Entry 8HQ5 (X-ray diffraction, 2.25 A resolution); this record covers chains A and C of the 3 polymer chains in the assembly.

[Chain A]
Name: GTP-binding nuclear protein Ran
From: Homo sapiens
UniProtKB: P62826 (RAN_HUMAN); numbering as in UniProt (aligned over 1-216)
Amino-acid sequence (216 residues; numbered 1 to 216; the number before each row is that of its first residue):
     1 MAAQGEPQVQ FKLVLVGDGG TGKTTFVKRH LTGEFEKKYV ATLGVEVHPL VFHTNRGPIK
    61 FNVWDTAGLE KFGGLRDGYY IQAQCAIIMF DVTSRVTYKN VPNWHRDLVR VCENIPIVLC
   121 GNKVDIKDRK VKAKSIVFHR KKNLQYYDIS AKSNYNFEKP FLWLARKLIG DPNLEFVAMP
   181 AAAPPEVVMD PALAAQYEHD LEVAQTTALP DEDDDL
Disordered / not traced: 1-7
Construct notes: engineered mutation Leu69 (Gln in P62826), Ala182 (Leu in P62826)
Bound ions: Mg2+: Thr24, Thr42 (together with GTP)
Residues lining bound ligands:
  - GTP (guanosine-5'-triphosphate): Gly17, Asp18, Gly19, Gly20, Thr21, Gly22, Lys23, Thr24, Thr25, Phe35, Glu36, Lys37, Lys38, Tyr39, Val40, Ala41, Thr42, Thr66, Ala67, Gly68, Leu69, Asn122, Lys123, Asp125, Ile126, Ser150, Ala151, Lys152
  - MPO (3[N-morpholino]propane sulfonic acid): Val137, Arg140, Lys141
Curated features (UniProtKB/Swiss-Prot):
  - region: Lys37 to Val45 (Switch-I), Gly68 to Gln84 (Switch-II), Asp211 to Leu216 (Interaction with RANBP1)
  - binding site (GTP): Asp18 to Thr25, Glu36 to Thr42, Gly68, Asn122 to Asp125, Ser150 to Lys152
  - modified residue: Ala2 (N-acetylalanine), Thr24 (Phosphothreonine), Lys37 (N6-acetyllysine), Lys60 (N6-acetyllysine), Lys71 (N6-acetyllysine), Lys99 (N6-acetyllysine), Lys134 (N6-acetyllysine), Lys159 (N6-acetyllysine)
  - cross-link (Glycyl lysine isopeptide (Lys-Gly)): Lys71 (interchain with G-Cter in SUMO2), Lys152 (interchain with G-Cter in SUMO2)
  - mutagenesis: Gly19 (G19V: Blocks DNA replication; when associated with L-69), Thr24 (T24L: Has low binding affinity for GTP and GDP. Almost completely abolishes interaction with BIRC5; T24N: Has low binding affinity for GTP and GDP. Decreases nuclear import of proteins and RNA ...), Thr25 (T25A: Minor effect on the interaction with the alpha phosphate group of bound GTP), Lys37 (K37Q: Mimics acetylation; enhances the nuclear export of RELA/p65; K37R: Decreased acetylation), Tyr39 (Y39A: Abolishes steric hindrance that traps the essential Q-69 in an unreactive position, and causes slow GTP hydrolysis in wild-type ...), Glu70 (E70A: Strongly decreases the relase of bound GDP), Arg76 (R76E: Probable loss of interaction with NUTF2. Loss of transport to the nucleus), Lys134 (K134Q: Loss of normal mitotic chromosome segregation and defective mitotic spindle orientation; K134R: Loss of normal mitotic chromosome segregation and formation of sister chromatid bridges), Asp211 to Leu216 (No effect on GTPase activity. Abolishes interaction with RANBP1)

[Chain C]
Name: CRM1 isoform 1
From: Saccharomyces cerevisiae
UniProtKB: A0A6A5PZI8 (A0A6A5PZI8_YEASX); numbering as in UniProt; present here: 1-376, 414-440, 462-1058
Amino-acid sequence (1003 residues; each row starts with the number of its first residue; note: 58 numbers in that range are skipped by the numbering (no residue carries them; nothing is unmodelled there); numbers below 1 keep their minus sign (Gly-2 is residue -2)):
    -2 GGSMEGILDF SNDLDIALLD QVVSTFYQGE GVQQKQAQEI LTKFQDNPDA WEKVDQILQF
    58 STNPQSKFIA LSILDKLITR KWKLLPNDHR IGIRNFVVGM IISMCQDDEV FKTQKNLINK
   118 SDLTLVQILK QEWPQNWPEF IPELIGSSSS SVNVCENNMI VLKLLSEEVF DFSAEQMTQA
   178 KALHLKNSMS KEFEQIFKLC FQVLEQGSSS SLIVATLESL LRYLHWIPYR YIYETNILEL
   238 LSTKFMTSPD TRAITLKCLT EVSNLKIPQD NDLIKRQTVL FFQNTLQQIA TSVMPVTADL
   298 KATYANANGN DQSFLQDLAM FLTTYLARNR ALLESDESLR ELLLNAHQYL IQLSKIEERE
   358 LFKTTLDYWH NLVADLFYE
   414 PLKKHIYEEI CSQLRLVIIE NMVRPEE
   462 IQLYKSEREV LVYLTHLNVI DTEEIMISKL ARQIDGSEWS WHNINTLSWA IGSISGTMSE
   522 DTEKRFVVTV IKDLLGLCEQ KRGKDNKAVV ARDIMYVVGE YPRFLKAHWN FLRTVILKLF
   582 EFMHETHEGV QDMACDTFIK IVQKCKYHFV IQQPRESEPF IQTIIRDIQK TTADLQPQQV
   642 HTFYKACGII ISEERSVAER NRLLSDLMQL PNMAWDTIVE QSTANPTLLL DSETVKIIAN
   702 IIKTNVAVCT SMGADFYPQL GHIYYNMLQL YRAVSSMIST QVAAEGLIAT KTPKVRGLRT
   762 IKKEILKLVE TYISKARNLD DVVKVLVEPL LNAVLEDYMN NVPDARDAEV LNCMTTVVEK
   822 VGHMIPQGVI LILQSVFECT LDMINKDFTE YPEHRVEFYK LLKVINEKSF AAFLELPPAA
   882 FKLFVDAICW AFKHNNRDVE VNGLQIALDL VKNIERMGNV PFANEFHKNY FFIFVSETFF
   942 VLTDSDHKSG FSKQALLLMK LISLVYDNKI SVPLYQEAEV PQGTSNQVYL SQYLANMLSN
  1002 AFPHLTSEQI ASFLSALTKQ CKDLVVFKGT LRDFLVQIKE VGGDPTDYLF AEDKENA
Disordered / not traced: -2 to -1, 1052-1058
Construct notes: expression tag (-2 to 0); engineered mutation Glu27 (Ser in A0A6A5PZI8), Glu49 (Gln in A0A6A5PZI8), Val51 (Ala in A0A6A5PZI8), Gly537 (Asp in A0A6A5PZI8), Cys539 (Thr in A0A6A5PZI8), Glu540 (Val in A0A6A5PZI8), Gln541 (Lys in A0A6A5PZI8), Arg553 (Ser in A0A6A5PZI8), Glu561 (Gln in A0A6A5PZI8), Thr741 (Ala in A0A6A5PZI8), Cys1022 (Tyr in A0A6A5PZI8)
Residues lining bound ligands:
  - MBI (3-[(4-bromophenyl)carbonylamino]-4-[4-(5-chloranyl-2-methyl-phenyl)piperazin-1-yl]benzoic acid): Val528, Val529, Ile532, Lys533, Leu536, Ile555, Met556, Val559, Tyr562, Phe565, Leu566, Phe572, Thr575, Val576, Lys579, Leu580, Phe583
  - MPO (3[N-morpholino]propane sulfonic acid): Met317, Thr320, Thr321, Ala324, Thr361, Asp364, Tyr365

[How chain A and chain C interact]
Contacting residue pairs (56; chain A residue first):
  Gly44(A) - Gln35(C)
  Val45(A) - Gln35(C)
  Val47(A) - Gln31(C)
  Trp64(A) - Phe23(C)  hydrophobic
  Trp64(A) - Tyr24(C)  hydrophobic
  Trp64(A) - Gln31(C)
  Lys71(A) - Asp947(C)  salt bridge
  Gly74(A) - Gln42(C)  hydrogen bond (backbone-side chain)
  Leu75(A) - Phe23(C)  hydrophobic
  Leu75(A) - Gln42(C)
  Asp77(A) - Phe65(C)
  Asp77(A) - Lys117(C)  salt bridge
  Gly78(A) - Tyr24(C)  hydrogen bond (backbone-side chain)
  Gly78(A) - Phe65(C)
  Tyr79(A) - Phe23(C)  hydrophobic
  Tyr79(A) - Gln35(C)  hydrogen bond
  Ile81(A) - Tyr24(C)
  Ile81(A) - Gln62(C)
  Ile81(A) - Phe65(C)  hydrophobic
  Ile81(A) - Asn113(C)
  Gln82(A) - Gln25(C)
  Gln82(A) - Gln62(C)
  Thr93(A) - Arg898(C)  hydrogen bond (backbone-side chain)
  Ser94(A) - Arg898(C)
  Asn103(A) - Glu172(C)  hydrogen bond
  Arg106(A) - Phe169(C)
  Arg106(A) - Gln173(C)
  Arg110(A) - Asn116(C)
  Arg110(A) - Leu120(C)
  Arg110(A) - Leu161(C)
  Arg110(A) - Glu164(C)  salt bridge
  Arg110(A) - Glu165(C)  salt bridge
  Val111(A) - Asn113(C)
  Glu113(A) - Asn116(C)  hydrogen bond
  Ala133(A) - Gln463(C)
  Lys134(A) - Gln463(C)
  His139(A) - Glu357(C)  salt bridge
  Arg140(A) - Met317(C)
  Arg140(A) - Lys360(C)
  Arg140(A) - Thr361(C)  hydrogen bond
  Arg140(A) - Asp364(C)  salt bridge
  Lys141(A) - Lys254(C)
  Lys141(A) - Glu258(C)  salt bridge
  Lys141(A) - Asn261(C)
  Lys141(A) - Met317(C)
  Asn143(A) - Lys254(C)  hydrogen bond
  Asn143(A) - Ser310(C)  hydrogen bond (side chain-backbone)
  Asn143(A) - Gln313(C)  hydrogen bond
  Asn143(A) - Asp314(C)  hydrogen bond
  Gln145(A) - Glu355(C)  hydrogen bond
  Tyr146(A) - Glu357(C)
  Lys167(A) - Gln309(C)
  Pro172(A) - Ala302(C)
  Thr206(A) - Ile749(C)
  Ala208(A) - Lys752(C)
  Glu212(A) - Arg757(C)
Interface residues without a listed pair, chain A (39 interface residues in all): Lys12, Leu43, Glu70, Asp91, Asn100, Pro102, Asp213
Interface residues without a listed pair, chain C (46 interface residues in all): Leu38, Thr39, Ile66, Ser69, Thr257, Asn303, Ala304, Lys1040

[In short]
39 residues of chain A face 46 of chain C across their interface, with 12 hydrogen bonds and 7 salt bridges.
Among the polar pairs are Lys71(A)-Asp947(C), Asp77(A)-Lys117(C) and Arg110(A)-Glu164(C). Compound MPO is
bound between chain A and chain C. Bound to chain A: GTP.
Chain A is GTP-binding nuclear protein Ran (Homo sapiens) and chain C is CRM1 isoform 1 (Saccharomyces
cerevisiae); the structure, G6 in complex with CRM1-Ran-RanBP1, was determined by X-ray diffraction.
